3UWJ - chains L and H of the 3 polymer chains in the assembly; structure by X-ray diffraction, 1.50 A resolution.

== Chain L ==
Molecule: Thrombin Light Chain
Source organism: Homo sapiens
Notes: EC 3.4.21.5
UniProt: P00734 (THRB_HUMAN); residues 1-14 here correspond to UniProt positions 336-349 (UniProt number = residue number + 335)
Amino-acid sequence (36 residues; each row starts with the number of its first residue; a row labelled like 14A-14M holds insertion residues (14A, then the next letters in order)):
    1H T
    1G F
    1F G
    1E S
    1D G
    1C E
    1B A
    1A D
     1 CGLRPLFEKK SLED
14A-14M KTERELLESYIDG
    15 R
Disordered / not traced: 1H, 1G, 1F, 1E, 1D, 14L-14M, 15
Curated features (UniProtKB/Swiss-Prot):
  - site: Arg15 (Cleavage)

== Chain H ==
Molecule: Thrombin Heavy Chain
Source organism: Homo sapiens
Notes: EC 3.4.21.5
UniProt: P00734 (THRB_HUMAN); the construct lacks a stretch of the UniProt sequence and is renumbered around it, so the offset changes along the chain: 16-36 = UniProt 364-384; 37-60 = UniProt 386-409; 61-77 = UniProt 419-435; 78-97 = UniProt 437-456; 7 more segments
Amino-acid sequence (259 residues; row label = number of the first residue in the row; note: 1 number in that range is skipped by the numbering (no residue carries it; nothing is unmodelled there); a row labelled like 60A-60I holds insertion residues (60A, then the next letters in order)):
    16 IVEGSDAEIG MSPWQVMLFR K
   36A S
    37 PQELLCGASL ISDRWVLTAA HCLL
60A-60I YPPWDKNFT
    61 ENDLLVRIGK HSRTRYE
   77A R
    78 NIEKISMLEK IYIHPRYNWR
   97A E
    98 NLDRDIALMK LKKPVAFSDY IHPVCLPDRE TA
129A-129C ASL
   130 LQAGYKGRVT GWGNLKETWT
149A-149E ANVGK
   150 GQPSVLQVVN LPIVERPVCK DSTRIRITDN MFCAG
  184A Y
   185 KP
186A-186D DEGK
   187 RGDACEGDSG GPFVMKSP
204A-204B FN
   205 NRWYQMGIVS WGE
   219 GCD
  221A R
   222 DGKYGFYTHV FRLKKWIQKV IDQFGE
Disordered / not traced: 148-149, 149A-149E, 247
Curated features (UniProtKB/Swiss-Prot):
  - region: Ala183 to Val200 (High affinity receptor-binding region which is also known as the TP508 peptide)
  - active site (Charge relay system): His57, Asp102, Ser195
  - glycosylation: Asn60G (N-linked (GlcNAc...) (complex) asparagine)
Cystine bridges: Cys42-Cys58, Cys168-Cys182, Cys191-Cys220
Glycans and other covalent adducts: N-acetylglucosamine (NAG) linked to Asn60G
Ligand contacts: TIF (N-(benzylsulfonyl)-D-leucyl-N-(4-carbamimidoylbenzyl)-L-prolinamide): His57, Tyr60A, Trp60D, Glu97A, Asn98, Leu99, Glu146, Ile174, Asp189, Ala190, Cys191, Glu192, Ser195, Val213, Ser214, Trp215, Gly216, Glu217, Gly219, Cys220, Gly226, Phe227

== How chain L and chain H interact ==
Cross-chain cystine bridges: Cys1(L)-Cys122(H)
Contacting residue pairs (60):
  Cys1(L) with Pro120(H); Val121(H); Cys122(H), disulfide; Arg206(H), hydrogen bond (backbone-side chain)
  Asp1A(L) with His119(H), salt bridge; Arg206(H)
  Ala1B(L) with Arg206(H), hydrogen bond (backbone-side chain)
  Gly2(L) with Trp29(H); Pro120(H), hydrogen bond (backbone-backbone); Cys122(H); Arg206(H); Trp207(H), hydrogen bond (backbone-backbone)
  Leu3(L) with His119(H), hydrogen bond (backbone-side chain); Asn205(H); Arg206(H)
  Arg4(L) with Gly25(H); Met26(H), hydrogen bond (side chain-backbone); Pro28(H); Trp29(H); Arg137(H); Trp207(H)
  Pro5(L) with Ser115(H); Asp116(H); His119(H)
  Leu6(L) with Ile24(H); Asp116(H)
  Phe7(L) with Glu23(H); Ile24(H); Gly25(H); Met26(H), hydrophobic
  Glu8(L) with Lys202(H), salt bridge; Asn205(H); Trp207(H), hydrogen bond
  Lys9(L) with His119(H)
  Asp14(L) with Glu23(H); Met26(H); Arg137(H), salt bridge; Trp207(H)
  Lys14A(L) with Glu23(H), salt bridge
  Thr14B(L) with Arg137(H), hydrogen bond; Asn159(H), hydrogen bond
  Glu14C(L) with Arg137(H); Lys202(H), salt bridge
  Glu14E(L) with Lys135(H), salt bridge; Asn159(H), hydrogen bond; Tyr184A(H), hydrogen bond
  Leu14F(L) with Lys135(H); Gly136(H); Asn159(H); Trp207(H), hydrophobic
  Leu14G(L) with Pro204(H), hydrophobic
  Ser14I(L) with Gly133(H); Tyr134(H); Lys135(H), hydrogen bond (side chain-backbone)
  Tyr14J(L) with Tyr134(H), hydrophobic; Lys135(H), hydrogen bond (side chain-backbone); Met201(H); Lys202(H), hydrogen bond (side chain-backbone); Pro204(H)
  Ile14K(L) with Tyr134(H), hydrogen bond (backbone-side chain)
Interface residues without a listed pair, chain L (22 interface residues in all): Glu1C
Interface residues without a listed pair, chain H (27 interface residues in all): Tyr117, Leu129C

== In short ==
The interface between chain L and chain H involves 22 residues on one side and 27 on the other; the contacts
include 1 disulfide bond, 15 hydrogen bonds and 6 salt bridges. Among the polar pairs are Asp1A(L)-His119(H),
Glu8(L)-Lys202(H) and Lys14A(L)-Glu23(H).
Chain L is Thrombin Light Chain and chain H is Thrombin Heavy Chain, both from Homo sapiens; the structure,
Human Thrombin In Complex With MI353, was determined by X-ray diffraction (same publication as 3RLW, 3RLY,
3RM0, 3RM2, 3RML, 3RMM and 3 further entries).
